6GYB - chains l and o of the 42 polymer chains in the assembly; structure by electron microscopy, 3.28 A resolution.

# Chain l (and o)
Molecule: VirB10 protein
Source organism: Xanthomonas axonopodis pv. citri (strain 306)
Notes: chain o of this document is another copy of the same molecule, construct and numbering; everything in this record applies to it too
UniProtKB: Q8PJB6 (Q8PJB6_XANAC); residues 1-389 here = UniProt positions 1-389
Chain sequence (406 residues; each row starts with the number of its first residue):
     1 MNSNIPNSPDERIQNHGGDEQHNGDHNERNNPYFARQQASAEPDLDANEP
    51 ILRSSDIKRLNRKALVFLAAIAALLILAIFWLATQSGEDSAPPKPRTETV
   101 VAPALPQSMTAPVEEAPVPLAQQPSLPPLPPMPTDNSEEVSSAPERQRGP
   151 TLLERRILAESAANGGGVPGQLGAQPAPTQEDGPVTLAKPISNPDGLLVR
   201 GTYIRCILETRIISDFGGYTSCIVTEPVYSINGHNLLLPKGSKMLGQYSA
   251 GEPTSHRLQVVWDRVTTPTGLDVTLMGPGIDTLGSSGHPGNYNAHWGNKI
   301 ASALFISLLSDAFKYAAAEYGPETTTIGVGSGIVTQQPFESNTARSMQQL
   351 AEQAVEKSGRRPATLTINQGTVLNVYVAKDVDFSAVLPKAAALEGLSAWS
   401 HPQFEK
Disordered / not traced: 1-149, 162-182, 324-337, 390-406
Disulfide bonds: Cys206-Cys222
Construct notes: expression tag (390-406)
Reported in the primary citation:
  - mutagenesis - R264D/D380R: decreased localization
  - mutagenesis - R264D, D380A: abolished localization
  - mutagenesis - R205A: decreased localization to VirB10-msfGFP background
  - mutagenesis - R205A/E226A: abolished localization to VirB10-msfGFP background

# Interface between chain l and chain o
Pairs across the interface (81; chain l residue first):
  Glu209(l) with Tyr203(o); Leu283(o)
  Thr210(l) with Tyr203(o); Leu283(o); Gly284(o)
  Arg211(l) with Asp281(o), salt bridge; Leu283(o), hydrogen bond (backbone-backbone); Gly284(o); Ser285(o), hydrogen bond (backbone-side chain)
  Ile213(l) with Arg257(o); Ser285(o)
  Asp215(l) with Ser255(o), hydrogen bond; Arg257(o)
  Phe216(l) with Arg257(o); Gln259(o)
  Gly217(l) with Ser286(o)
  Gly218(l) with Ser286(o)
  Tyr219(l) with Arg200(o); Pro278(o), hydrophobic; Tyr376(o), hydrophobic; Ala378(o)
  Thr220(l) with Tyr376(o), hydrogen bond (backbone-side chain)
  Ser221(l) with Tyr203(o); Tyr376(o), hydrogen bond
  Lys243(l) with Tyr203(o)
  Leu245(l) with Arg200(o)
  Asp263(l) with Arg200(o), salt bridge
  Arg264(l) with Arg200(o); Asp380(o), salt bridge
  Gly270(l) with Pro190(o); Ile191(o), hydrogen bond (backbone-backbone)
  Leu271(l) with Lys189(o); Pro190(o), hydrophobic
  Asp272(l) with Lys189(o), hydrogen bond (backbone-backbone)
  Val273(l) with Leu187(o); Ala188(o), hydrophobic
  Thr274(l) with Val185(o); Thr186(o); Leu187(o), hydrogen bond (backbone-backbone)
  Ile306(l) with Trp296(o), hydrophobic; Ile300(o), hydrophobic
  Pro322(l) with Tyr315(o); Glu319(o)
  Glu323(l) with Pro338(o)
  Phe339(l) with Lys314(o); Tyr315(o), hydrophobic; Ala318(o), hydrophobic
  Glu340(l) with Lys314(o)
  Ser341(l) with Asp311(o), hydrogen bond
  Asn342(l) with Ser307(o), hydrogen bond (backbone-side chain); Ser310(o); Lys314(o), hydrogen bond; Ala344(o); Gln348(o)
  Thr343(l) with Ser307(o), hydrogen bond (backbone-side chain); Leu308(o); Asp311(o)
  Arg345(l) with Gln348(o)
  Ser346(l) with Ala303(o); Ser307(o), hydrogen bond; Val355(o)
  Met347(l) with Leu304(o), hydrophobic
  Gln349(l) with Val355(o)
  Leu350(l) with Lys299(o); Val355(o), hydrophobic
  Gln353(l) with Val355(o), hydrogen bond (side chain-backbone); Gly359(o)
  Ala354(l) with Trp296(o), hydrophobic
  Lys357(l) with Glu252(o); Lys299(o); Arg361(o)
  Arg360(l) with Thr254(o)
  Arg361(l) with Thr254(o); His256(o)
  Lys379(l) with Gly183(o); Pro184(o), hydrogen bond (side chain-backbone); Thr186(o)
  Asp380(l) with Thr186(o), hydrogen bond (backbone-side chain)
  Val381(l) with Thr186(o)
  Phe383(l) with Ala188(o), hydrophobic
  Val386(l) with Ala188(o)
Interface residues without a listed pair, chain l (55 interface residues in all): Ile212, Gly246, Tyr248, Leu275, Met276, Asn298, Phe313, Tyr320, Gly321, Pro362, Gln369, Asp382
Interface residues without a listed pair, chain o (51 interface residues in all): Val199, Gly201, Leu258, Met276, Tyr292, Glu352

# Summary
The interface between chain l and chain o involves 55 residues on one side and 51 on the other; the contacts
include 16 hydrogen bonds and 3 salt bridges. Polar pairs include Arg211(l)-Asp281(o), Asp263(l)-Arg200(o) and
Arg264(l)-Asp380(o). From the paper: R264D and D380A of chain l abolish localization; R264D/D380R of chain l
reduce localization; 5 substitutions were tested in all.
Chain l and chain o are both VirB10 protein (Xanthomonas axonopodis pv. citri (strain 306)); the structure,
Cryo-EM structure of the bacteria-killing type IV secretion system core complex from Xanthomonas citri, was
determined by electron microscopy.
